Entry 7NYX (electron microscopy, 4.60 A resolution (low resolution: residue-level contacts below are approximate; hydrogen-bond / salt-bridge calls are withheld)); this record covers chains A and C of the 14 polymer chains in the assembly.

# Chain A
Protein: Chromosome partition protein MukB
Organism: Photorhabdus thracensis
UniProt: A0A0F7LRY2 (A0A0F7LRY2_9GAMM); residues 1-1482 here = UniProt positions 1-1482
Amino-acid sequence (1482 residues; each row starts with the number of its first residue):
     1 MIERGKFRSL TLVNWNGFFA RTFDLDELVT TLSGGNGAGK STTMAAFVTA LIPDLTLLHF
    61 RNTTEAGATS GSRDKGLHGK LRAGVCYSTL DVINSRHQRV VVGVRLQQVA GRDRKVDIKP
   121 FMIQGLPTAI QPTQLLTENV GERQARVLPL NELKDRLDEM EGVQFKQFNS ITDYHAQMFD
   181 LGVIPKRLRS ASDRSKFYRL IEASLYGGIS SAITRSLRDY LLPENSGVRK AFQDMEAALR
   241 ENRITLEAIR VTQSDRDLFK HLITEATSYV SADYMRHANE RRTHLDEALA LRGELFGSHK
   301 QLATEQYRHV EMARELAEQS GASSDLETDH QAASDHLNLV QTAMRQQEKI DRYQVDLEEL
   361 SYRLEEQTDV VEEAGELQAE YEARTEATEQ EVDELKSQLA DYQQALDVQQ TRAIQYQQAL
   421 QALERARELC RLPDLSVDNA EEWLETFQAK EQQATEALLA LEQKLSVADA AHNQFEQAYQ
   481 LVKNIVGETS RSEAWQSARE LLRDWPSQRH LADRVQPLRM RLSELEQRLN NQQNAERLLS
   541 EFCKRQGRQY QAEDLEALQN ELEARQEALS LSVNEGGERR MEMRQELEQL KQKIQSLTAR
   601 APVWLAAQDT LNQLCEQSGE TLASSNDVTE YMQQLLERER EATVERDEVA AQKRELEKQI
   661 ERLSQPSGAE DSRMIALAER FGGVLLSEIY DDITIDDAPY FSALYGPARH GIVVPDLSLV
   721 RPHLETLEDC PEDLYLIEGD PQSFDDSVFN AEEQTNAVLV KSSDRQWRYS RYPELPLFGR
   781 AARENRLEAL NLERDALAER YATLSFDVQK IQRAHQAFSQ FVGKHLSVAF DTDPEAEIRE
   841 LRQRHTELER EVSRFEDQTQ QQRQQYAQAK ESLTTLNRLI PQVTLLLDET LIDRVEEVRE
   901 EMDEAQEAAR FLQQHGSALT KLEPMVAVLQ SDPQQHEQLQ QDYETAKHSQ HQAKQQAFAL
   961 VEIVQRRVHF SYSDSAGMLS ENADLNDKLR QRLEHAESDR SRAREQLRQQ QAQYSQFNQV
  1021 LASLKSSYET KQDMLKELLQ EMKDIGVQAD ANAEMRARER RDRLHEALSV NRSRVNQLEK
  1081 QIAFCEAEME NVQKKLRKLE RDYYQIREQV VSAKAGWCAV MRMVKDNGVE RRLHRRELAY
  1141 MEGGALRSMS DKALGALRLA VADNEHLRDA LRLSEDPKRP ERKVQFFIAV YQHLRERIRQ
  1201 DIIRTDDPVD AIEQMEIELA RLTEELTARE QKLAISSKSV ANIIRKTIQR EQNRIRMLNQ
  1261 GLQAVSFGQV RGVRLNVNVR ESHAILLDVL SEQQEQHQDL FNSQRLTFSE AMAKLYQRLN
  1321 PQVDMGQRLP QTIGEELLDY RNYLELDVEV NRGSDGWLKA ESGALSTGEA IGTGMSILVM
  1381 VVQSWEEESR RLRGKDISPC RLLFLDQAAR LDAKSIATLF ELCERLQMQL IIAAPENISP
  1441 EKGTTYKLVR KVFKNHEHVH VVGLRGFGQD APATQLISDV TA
Disordered / not traced: 1, 1469-1482
Differences from the reference sequence: engineered mutation Gln-1407 (Glu in A0A0F7LRY2)
Ligand contacts:
  - ATP, molecule 1: Asn-16, Gly-35, Asn-36, Gly-37, Ala-38, Gly-39, Lys-40, Ser-41, Thr-42, Gly-76, Gly-79, Lys-80, Asp-1406, Gln-1407, Arg-1450
  - ATP, molecule 2: Gln-1269, Arg-1352, Gly-1363, Ala-1364, Leu-1365, Ser-1366, Thr-1367, Gly-1368, Glu-1369
From the paper describing this entry:
  - binding site for 4'-phosphopantetheine: Arg-839
  - mutagenesis - E1407Q: decreased catalytic activity (citing earlier work)
  - mutagenesis - S1366R, D1406A: abolished growth

# Chain C
Protein: Chromosome partition protein MukF
Organism: Photorhabdus thracensis
UniProt: A0A0F7LMQ4 (A0A0F7LMQ4_9GAMM); residue numbers follow UniProt; this construct covers 1-440
Amino-acid sequence (440 residues; numbered 1 to 440; the number before each row is that of its first residue):
     1 MSEYSQTVPE LVSWARKNDF SISLPVERLA FLMAIAVLNS ERLDGEMSEG ELIDAFREVC
    61 KGFEQTAESV AVRANNAIND MVRQKLLNRF TSELADGNAI YRLTPLGISI SDYYIRQREF
   121 STLRLSMQLS IVANELHRAA EAAEEGGDEF HWHRNVFAPL KYSVAEIFDS IDMSQRLMDE
   181 QQNFVKEDIA ALLNQDWQAA IANCEQLLSE TSGTLRELQD TLEAAGDKLQ ANLLRIQDAN
   241 MGSGGSELVD KLVFDLQSKL DRIISWGQQA IDLWIGYDRH VHKFIRTAID MDKNRIFSQR
   301 LRQSVQHYFD NPWTLTVANA ERLLDMRDEE LALRNEEVTG ELPLELEYEE FSEINDQLAA
   361 MIEKALLVYQ QEQRPLDLGA VLRDYLAQHP LPRHFDVARI LVDQAVRLGV AEADFSGLPA
   421 EWLAINDYGA KVQAHVIDTY
Disordered / not traced: 1-9, 23-118

# Interface between chain A and chain C
Contacting residue pairs - 47 pairs, chain A then chain C:
  Phe-19(A) / Phe-415(C)
  Ala-20(A) / Asp-414(C)
  Arg-21(A) / Asp-414(C)
  Asp-24(A) / Trp-422(C)
  Gln-131(A) / Pro-419(C)
  Thr-133(A) / Gly-417(C)
  Thr-133(A) / Pro-419(C)
  Gln-134(A) / Leu-418(C)
  Arg-143(A) / Glu-412(C)
  Gln-144(A) / Phe-415(C)
  Ala-145(A) / Phe-415(C)
  Ala-145(A) / Ser-416(C)
  Glu-1436(A) / Arg-399(C)
  Glu-1436(A) / Asp-403(C)
  Ser-1439(A) / Phe-395(C)
  Ser-1439(A) / Arg-399(C)
  Pro-1440(A) / Phe-395(C)
  Glu-1441(A) / Phe-395(C)
  Thr-1444(A) / Trp-422(C)
  Tyr-1446(A) / Trp-422(C)
  Lys-1447(A) / Asp-403(C)
  Val-1449(A) / Val-406(C)
  Lys-1451(A) / Val-406(C)
  Lys-1451(A) / Gly-409(C)
  Lys-1451(A) / Val-410(C)
  Phe-1453(A) / Phe-415(C)
  Phe-1453(A) / Thr-439(C)
  His-1458(A) / Phe-415(C)
  His-1460(A) / Val-406(C)
  His-1460(A) / Val-410(C)
  His-1460(A) / Ala-411(C)
  Val-1462(A) / Val-402(C)
  Val-1462(A) / Val-406(C)
  Val-1462(A) / Gln-433(C)
  Gly-1463(A) / Trp-422(C)
  Gly-1463(A) / Val-432(C)
  Gly-1463(A) / Gln-433(C)
  Leu-1464(A) / Trp-422(C)
  Leu-1464(A) / Lys-431(C)
  Leu-1464(A) / Val-432(C)
  Arg-1465(A) / Trp-422(C)
  Arg-1465(A) / Ala-430(C)
  Arg-1465(A) / Lys-431(C)
  Gly-1466(A) / Gly-429(C)
  Phe-1467(A) / His-394(C)
  Phe-1467(A) / Phe-395(C)
  Phe-1467(A) / Ala-398(C)
Other interface residues (no listed pair), chain A (32 interface residues in all): Thr-22, Thr-137, Asn-139, Thr-1445
Other interface residues (no listed pair), chain C (30 interface residues in all): Pro-392, Arg-407, Leu-408, Ile-425, Ala-434, Ile-437

# In short
The interface between chain A and chain C involves 32 residues on one side and 30 on the other. Chain A binds
ATP. The paper reports a binding site for 4'-phosphopantetheine at Arg-839(A); S1366R and D1406A of chain A
abolish growth.
Chain A is Chromosome partition protein MukB and chain C is Chromosome partition protein MukF, both from
Photorhabdus thracensis; the structure, Cryo-EM structure of the MukBEF-MatP-DNA monomer (closed
conformation), was determined by electron microscopy together with 7NYW, 7NYY, 7NYZ, 7NZ0, 7NZ2, 7NZ3 and 7NZ4
from the same study.
